Entry 4B3O (X-ray diffraction, 3.30 A resolution); this record covers chains A and B of the 4 polymer chains in the assembly.

== Chain A ==
Protein: Reverse transcriptase/ribonuclease H
From: Human immunodeficiency virus 1
Notes: EC 2.7.7.49, 2.7.7.7, 3.1.26.13, 3.4.23.16, 3.1.13.2
UniProt: P04585 (POL_HV1H2); residues 1-560 here correspond to UniProt positions 588-1147 (UniProt number = residue number + 587)
Amino-acid sequence (560 residues; each row starts with the number of its first residue):
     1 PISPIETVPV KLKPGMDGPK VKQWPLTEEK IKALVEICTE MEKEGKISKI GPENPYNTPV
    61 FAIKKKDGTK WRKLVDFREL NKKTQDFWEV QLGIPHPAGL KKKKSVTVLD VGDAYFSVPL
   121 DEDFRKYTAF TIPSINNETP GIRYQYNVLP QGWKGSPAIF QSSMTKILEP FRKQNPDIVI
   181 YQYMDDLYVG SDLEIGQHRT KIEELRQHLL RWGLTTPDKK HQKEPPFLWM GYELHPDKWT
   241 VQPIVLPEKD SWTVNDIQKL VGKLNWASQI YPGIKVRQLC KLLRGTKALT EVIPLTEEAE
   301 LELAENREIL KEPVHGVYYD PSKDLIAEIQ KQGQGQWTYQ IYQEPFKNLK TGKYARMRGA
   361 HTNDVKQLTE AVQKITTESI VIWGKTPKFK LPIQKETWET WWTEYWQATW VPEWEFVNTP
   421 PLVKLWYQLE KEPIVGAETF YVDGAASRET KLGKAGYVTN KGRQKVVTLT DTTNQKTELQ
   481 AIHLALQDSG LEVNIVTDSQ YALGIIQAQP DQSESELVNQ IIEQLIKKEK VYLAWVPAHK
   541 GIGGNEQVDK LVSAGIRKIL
Not modelled in the structure: 1-3, 62-74, 557-560
Differences from the reference sequence: engineered mutation G68 (Ser655 in P04585), K83 (Arg670 in P04585), V411 (Ile998 in P04585), S447 (Asn1034 in P04585), K461 (Arg1048 in P04585), H483 (Tyr1070 in P04585), I559 (Val1146 in P04585)
Ligand contacts: dmp-266 (EFZ; (-)-6-chloro-4-cyclopropylethynyl-4-trifluoromethyl-1,4-dihydro-2H-3,1-benzoxazin-2-one): L100, K101, K103, V106, V179, Y181, Y188, V189, G190, F227, W229, L234, H235, P236, Y318
Curated features (UniProtKB/Swiss-Prot):
  - region: F227 to H235 (RT 'primer grip')
  - motif: W398 to W414 (Tryptophan repeat motif)
  - binding site (Mg(2+)): D110, D185, D186, D443, E478, D498, D549
  - site: W401 (Essential for RT p66/p51 heterodimerization), W414 (Essential for RT p66/p51 heterodimerization), F440, Y441 (Cleavage), L560 (Cleavage)
From the paper describing this entry:
  - catalytic residues: D498 (citing earlier work)
  - conformationally variable residues (helix shift, loop rearrangement, order/disorder transition): A62 to L74, R356 to D364, D364 to G384, W398 to W414, S499 to A508, Q509 to E514
  - mutagenesis - G333D, G333E, G335C, G335D, A360I, A360V, Q509L: decreased catalytic activity (citing earlier work)
  - binding site for the 24-nt DNA strand: K366, W406, Q407

== Chain B ==
Protein: P51 RT
From: Human immunodeficiency virus 1
Notes: EC 2.7.7.49, 2.7.7.7, 3.1.26.13, 3.4.23.16
UniProt: P04585 (POL_HV1H2); residues 1-440 here correspond to UniProt positions 588-1027 (UniProt number = residue number + 587)
Amino-acid sequence (441 residues; row label = number of the first residue in the row; numbering starts at 0):
     0 GPISPIETVP VKLKPGMDGP KVKQWPLTEE KIKALVEICT EMEKEGKISK IGPENPYNTP
    60 VFAIKKKDGT KWRKLVDFRE LNKKTQDFWE VQLGIPHPAG LKKKKSVTVL DVGDAYFSVP
   120 LDEDFRKYTA FTIPSINNET PGIRYQYNVL PQGWKGSPAI FQSSMTKILE PFRKQNPDIV
   180 IYQYMDDLYV GSDLEIGQHR TKIEELRQHL LRWGLTTPDK KHQKEPPFLW MGYELHPDKW
   240 TVQPIVLPEK DSWTVNDIQK LVGKLNWASQ IYPGIKVRQL CKLLRGTKAL TEVIPLTEEA
   300 ELELAENREI LKEPVHGVYY DPSKDLIAEI QKQGQGQWTY QIYQEPFKNL KTGKYARMRG
   360 AHTNDVKQLT EAVQKITTES IVIWGKTPKF KLPIQKETWE TWWTEYWQAT WVPEWEFVNT
   420 PPLVKLWYQL EKEPIVGAET F
Not modelled in the structure: 0-6, 216-230, 432-440
Differences from the reference sequence: expression tag (0); engineered mutation G68 (Ser655 in P04585), K83 (Arg670 in P04585), V411 (Ile998 in P04585)
Curated features (UniProtKB/Swiss-Prot):
  - region: F227 to H235 (RT 'primer grip')
  - motif: W398 to W414 (Tryptophan repeat motif)
  - binding site (Mg(2+)): D110, D185, D186
  - site: W401 (Essential for RT p66/p51 heterodimerization), W414 (Essential for RT p66/p51 heterodimerization), F440 (Cleavage)
From the paper describing this entry:
  - conformationally variable residues (helix shift): Q394 to E404, W398 to W414, L422 to E430
  - binding site for the 24-nt DNA strand: Q394, K395, F416 to P421
  - contacts within the chain: N348-Y427 (hydrogen bond)
  - mutagenesis - N348I: decreased catalytic activity (citing earlier work)

== How chain A and chain B interact ==
Pairs across the interface (101; chain A residue first):
  V8(A) - E53(B)
  P9(A) - E53(B)
  Q85(A) - E53(B)  hydrogen bond (side chain-backbone)
  D86(A) - K20(B)  salt bridge
  D86(A) - E53(B)
  D86(A) - P55(B)
  F87(A) - P52(B)
  F87(A) - E53(B)
  W88(A) - V21(B)
  W88(A) - P52(B)  hydrogen bond (backbone-backbone)
  W88(A) - N54(B)
  W88(A) - P55(B)
  W88(A) - N57(B)
  W88(A) - T131(B)  hydrogen bond
  W88(A) - R143(B)
  G93(A) - N137(B)  hydrogen bond (backbone-side chain)
  P95(A) - N136(B)
  P95(A) - N137(B)
  P95(A) - E138(B)
  H96(A) - N136(B)  hydrogen bond (backbone-side chain)
  G99(A) - N136(B)
  L100(A) - E138(B)
  A158(A) - P52(B)
  Q161(A) - P140(B)
  S162(A) - P52(B)
  T165(A) - P140(B)
  Y181(A) - N137(B)
  Y181(A) - E138(B)
  Q182(A) - P140(B)
  E370(A) - Q394(B)  hydrogen bond
  Q373(A) - E396(B)
  Q373(A) - T397(B)  hydrogen bond
  Q373(A) - T400(B)
  K374(A) - E396(B)
  T377(A) - E396(B)  hydrogen bond
  I380(A) - P25(B)
  I380(A) - L26(B)
  I380(A) - T27(B)
  V381(A) - P25(B)  hydrophobic
  V381(A) - I135(B)
  V381(A) - N136(B)  hydrogen bond (backbone-backbone)
  I382(A) - I135(B)
  I382(A) - N136(B)
  W383(A) - I135(B)
  G384(A) - T27(B)
  G384(A) - E28(B)  hydrogen bond (backbone-backbone)
  G384(A) - I135(B)
  T386(A) - W401(B)
  W402(A) - K331(B)  hydrogen bond (backbone-side chain)
  Y405(A) - K331(B)
  W406(A) - K331(B)
  W406(A) - P392(B)
  W406(A) - V417(B)
  W406(A) - N418(B)
  W406(A) - T419(B)
  Q407(A) - K331(B)
  Q407(A) - P392(B)
  Q407(A) - I393(B)
  Q407(A) - Q394(B)
  A408(A) - W337(B)  hydrophobic
  A408(A) - D364(B)
  A408(A) - P392(B)  hydrogen bond (backbone-backbone)
  A408(A) - I393(B)
  T409(A) - D364(B)
  T409(A) - T397(B)
  W410(A) - N363(B)
  W410(A) - V365(B)  hydrophobic
  W410(A) - W401(B)  hydrophobic
  W410(A) - Y405(B)
  P412(A) - W401(B)  hydrophobic
  P433(A) - N255(B)
  P433(A) - L289(B)  hydrophobic
  I434(A) - T290(B)
  V435(A) - T290(B)
  T439(A) - K287(B)
  T439(A) - A288(B)
  T439(A) - L289(B)
  Y441(A) - Q258(B)  hydrogen bond
  Y441(A) - T286(B)
  Y441(A) - K287(B)  hydrogen bond (side chain-backbone)
  T459(A) - T286(B)  hydrogen bond (backbone-side chain)
  N460(A) - T286(B)  hydrogen bond (backbone-side chain)
  N460(A) - A288(B)
  N494(A) - L289(B)
  V496(A) - Q258(B)
  V496(A) - L289(B)  hydrophobic
  Q500(A) - P421(B)
  Q500(A) - L422(B)
  Y532(A) - N255(B)  hydrogen bond
  W535(A) - L422(B)  hydrophobic
  V536(A) - Q258(B)
  P537(A) - G262(B)
  P537(A) - N265(B)
  K540(A) - N265(B)  hydrogen bond
  K540(A) - C280(B)
  G541(A) - C280(B)
  G543(A) - L283(B)  hydrogen bond (backbone-backbone)
  G543(A) - G285(B)
  G544(A) - G285(B)  hydrogen bond (backbone-backbone)
  G544(A) - T286(B)
  Q547(A) - G285(B)
Interface residues without a listed pair, chain A (65 interface residues in all): V90, I94, I159, R172, K366, T376, T403, E404, V458, A534, I542
Interface residues without a listed pair, chain B (57 interface residues in all): G51, T139, V254, K259, V261, V276, R284, G333, K424

== Summary ==
65 residues of chain A and 57 residues of chain B are in contact; the contacts include 20 hydrogen bonds and 1
salt bridge. Among the polar pairs are D86(A)-K20(B), Q85(A)-E53(B) and W88(A)-T131(B). The paper reports the
catalytic residue D498(A); G333D, G333E and G335C of chain A, among others, reduce catalytic activity; 8
substitutions were tested in all.
Chain A is Reverse transcriptase/ribonuclease H and chain B is P51 RT, both from Human immunodeficiency virus
1; the structure, Structures of HIV-1 RT and RNA-DNA Complex Reveal a Unique RT Conformation and Substrate
Interface, was determined by X-ray diffraction together with 4B3P and 4B3Q from the same study.
